6X66 - chains LD and Ld of the 117 polymer chains in the assembly; structure by electron microscopy, 4.20 A resolution (low resolution: residue-level contacts below are approximate; hydrogen-bond / salt-bridge calls are withheld).

# Chain LD (and Ld)
Protein: DotD
Organism: Legionella pneumophila
Notes: chain Ld of this document is another copy of the same molecule, construct and numbering; everything in this record applies to it too
Reference sequence: O52183 (O52183_LEGPN); residues 1-163 here = UniProt positions 1-163
Chain sequence (163 residues; numbered 1 to 163; the number before each row is that of its first residue):
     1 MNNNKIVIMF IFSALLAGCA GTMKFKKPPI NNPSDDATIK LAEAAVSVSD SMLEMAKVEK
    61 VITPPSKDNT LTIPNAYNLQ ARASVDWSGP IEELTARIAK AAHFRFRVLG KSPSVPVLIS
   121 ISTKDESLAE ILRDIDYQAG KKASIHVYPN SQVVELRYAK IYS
Not modelled in the structure: 1-24, 160-163 (chain Ld: 1-23, 162-163)

# Interface between chain LD and chain Ld
Contacting residue pairs - 60 pairs, chain LD then chain Ld:
  Ser-34(LD) / Asn-31(Ld)
  Ser-34(LD) / Asn-32(Ld)
  Asp-35(LD) / Asn-31(Ld)
  Asp-35(LD) / Asn-32(Ld)
  Asp-35(LD) / Pro-33(Ld)
  Asp-35(LD) / Ser-34(Ld)
  Asp-36(LD) / Asn-31(Ld)
  Asp-36(LD) / Ser-34(Ld)
  Ala-37(LD) / Ser-34(Ld)
  Ala-37(LD) / Thr-38(Ld)
  Leu-41(LD) / Thr-38(Ld)
  Leu-41(LD) / Leu-41(Ld)
  Leu-41(LD) / Ala-42(Ld)
  Ala-44(LD) / Ala-45(Ld)
  Ser-47(LD) / Ser-49(Ld)
  Val-48(LD) / Met-52(Ld)
  Ser-51(LD) / Met-52(Ld)
  Ser-51(LD) / Ala-56(Ld)
  Met-52(LD) / Met-52(Ld)
  Leu-53(LD) / Asp-134(Ld)
  Glu-54(LD) / Ala-56(Ld)
  Met-55(LD) / Met-55(Ld)
  Met-55(LD) / Glu-59(Ld)
  Ala-56(LD) / Tyr-137(Ld)
  Lys-57(LD) / Tyr-137(Ld)
  Val-58(LD) / Glu-59(Ld)
  Val-58(LD) / Lys-60(Ld)
  Val-58(LD) / Thr-63(Ld)
  Glu-59(LD) / Gly-140(Ld)
  Lys-60(LD) / Asp-136(Ld)
  Lys-60(LD) / Tyr-137(Ld)
  Lys-60(LD) / Gly-140(Ld)
  Ile-62(LD) / Lys-67(Ld)
  Ile-62(LD) / Asp-68(Ld)
  Ile-62(LD) / Asn-69(Ld)
  Ile-62(LD) / Thr-72(Ld)
  Thr-63(LD) / Thr-72(Ld)
  Pro-64(LD) / Leu-71(Ld)
  Pro-65(LD) / Leu-71(Ld)
  Pro-65(LD) / Thr-72(Ld)
  Asp-68(LD) / Tyr-148(Ld)
  Asp-68(LD) / Arg-157(Ld)
  Thr-70(LD) / Arg-157(Ld)
  Leu-118(LD) / Lys-111(Ld)
  Ile-119(LD) / Lys-111(Ld)
  Ser-120(LD) / Lys-111(Ld)
  Glu-130(LD) / Arg-105(Ld)
  Glu-130(LD) / Arg-107(Ld)
  Arg-133(LD) / Leu-109(Ld)
  Arg-133(LD) / Tyr-148(Ld)
  Arg-133(LD) / Arg-157(Ld)
  Asp-134(LD) / Leu-109(Ld)
  Asp-134(LD) / Gly-110(Ld)
  Tyr-137(LD) / Leu-109(Ld)
  Tyr-137(LD) / Gly-110(Ld)
  Tyr-137(LD) / Arg-157(Ld)
  Tyr-137(LD) / Tyr-158(Ld)
  Tyr-137(LD) / Lys-160(Ld)
  Gln-138(LD) / Gly-110(Ld)
  Gln-138(LD) / Lys-111(Ld)
Also at the interface, not in a pair above, chain LD (33 interface residues in all): Thr-38
Also at the interface, not in a pair above, chain Ld (40 interface residues in all): Ile-39, Val-46, Leu-53, Pro-65, Val-108, Ala-139, Lys-141

# Summary
Chain LD and chain Ld form an interface of 33 and 40 residues respectively.
Both chains are DotD (Legionella pneumophila). Entry 6X66 (Legionella pneumophila dDot T4SS OMC) was
determined by electron microscopy together with 6X64, 6X65 and 6X62 from the same study.
